5WNS - chains A and D of the 21 polymer chains in the assembly; structure by X-ray diffraction, 3.50 A resolution.

Chain A:
Molecule: 16S Ribosomal RNA rRNA
Organism: Thermus thermophilus HB8
Sequence (1522 nucleotides; numbered 0 to 1544 plus 19 insertion-coded residues; 42 numbers in that range are skipped by the numbering (no residue carries them; nothing is unmodelled there); the number before each row is that of its first residue; a row labelled like 190A-190L holds insertion residues (190A, then the next letters in order); numbering starts at 0):
     0 UUUGUUGGAGAGUUUGAUCCUGGCUCAGGGUGAACGCUGGCGGCGUGCCU
    50 AAGACAUGCAAGUCGUGCGGG
    73 CCGCGGGGUUUU
    88 ACUCCG
    95 UGGUC
   101 AGCGGCGGACGGGUGAGUAACGCGUGGGU
  129A G
   130 ACCUACCCGGAAGAGGGGGACAACCCGGGGAAACUCGGGCUAAUCCCCCA
   180 UGUGGACCCGC
190A-190L CCCUUGGGGUGU
   191 GUCCAAAGGGCUUU
   216 GCCCGCUUCCGGAUGGGCCCGCGUCCCAUCAGCUAGUUGGUGGGGUAAUG
   266 GCCCACCAAGGCGACGACGGGUAGCCGGUCUGAGAGGAUGGCCGGCCACA
   316 GGGGCACUGAGACACGGGCCCCACUCCUACGGGAGGCAGCAGUUAGGAAU
   366 CUUCCGCAAUGGGCGCAAGCCUGACGGAGCGACGCCGCUUGGAGGAAGAA
   416 GCCCUUCGGGGUGUAAACUCCUGAA
   442 CCCGGGACGAAACCCCCGACGA
   474 GGGGACUGACGGUACCGGG
   494 GUAAUAGCGCCGGCCAACUCCGUGCCAGCAGCCGCGGUAAUACGGAGGGC
   544 GCGAGCGUUACCCGGAUUCACUGGGCGUAAAGGGCGUGUAGGCGGCCUGG
   594 GGCGUCCCAUGUGAAAGACCACGGCUCAACCGUGGGGGAGCGUGGGAUAC
   644 GCUCAGGCUAGACGGUGGGAGAGGGUGGUGGAAUUCCCGGAGUAGCGGUG
   694 AAAUGCGCAGAUACCGGGAGGAACGCCGAUGGCGAAGGCAGCCACCUGGU
   744 CCACCCGUGACGCUGAGGCGCGAAAGCGUGGGGAGCAAACCGGAUUAGAU
   794 ACCCGGGUAGUCCACGCCCUAAACGAUGCGCGCUAGGUCUCUGGGUCU
   848 CCUGGGGGCCGAAGCUAACGCGUUAAGCGCGCCGCCUGGGGAGUACGGCC
   898 GCAAGGCUGAAACUCAAAGGAAUUGACGGGGGCCCGCACAAGCGGUGGAG
   948 CAUGUGGUUUAAUUCGAAGXAACGCGAAGAACCUUACCAGGCCUUGACAU
   998 GCUAGG
 1003A G
  1004 AACCCGGGUGAAAGCCUGGGGUGCCCC
1030A-1030D GCGA
  1031 GGGGAGCCCUAGCACAGGUGCUGCAUGGCCGUCGUCAGCUCGUGCCGUGA
  1081 GGUGUUGGGUUAAGUCCCGCAACGAGCGCAACCCCCGCCGUUAGUUGCCA
  1131 GCGGUUCGGCCGGGCACUCUAACGGGACUGCCCGCGAAA
  1171 GCGGGAGGAAGGAGGGGACGACGUCUGGUCAGCAUGGCCCUUACGGCCUG
  1221 GGCGACACACGUGCUACAAUGCCCACUACAAAGCGAUGCCACCCGGCAAC
  1271 GGGGAGCUAAUCGCAAAAAGGUGGGCCCAGUUCGGAUUGGGGUCUGCAAC
  1321 CCGACCCCAUGAAGCCGGAAUCGCUAGUAAUCGCGGAUCAG
 1361A C
  1362 CAUGCCGCGGUGAAUACGUUCCCGGGCCUUGUACACACXGCCXGUXACGC
  1412 CAUGGGAGCGGGCUCUACCCGAAGUCGCCGGG
  1446 AGCCUACGGG
  1459 CAGGCGCCGAGGGUAGGGCCCGUGACUGGGGCGAAGUCGUAACAAGGUAG
  1509 CUGUACCGGAAGGUGCGGCUGGAUCCACUCCUUUCU
Unresolved in the structure: 0-4, 1534-1538
Sequence notes: conflict C1534 (A132811 in 55771382), A1535 (C132812 in 55771382)
Modified / non-standard residues: PSU (pseudouridine-5'-monophosphate) at position 516, 7MG (7N-methyl-8-hydroguanosine-5'-monophosphate) at position 527, M2G (N2-dimethylguanosine-5'-monophosphate) at position 966, 5MC (5-methylcytidine-5'-monophosphate) at position 967, 2MG (2N-methylguanosine-5'-monophosphate) at position 1207, 5MC (5-methylcytidine-5'-monophosphate) at position 1400, 4OC (4n,o2'-methylcytidine-5'-monophosphate) at position 1402, 5MC (5-methylcytidine-5'-monophosphate) at position 1404, 5MC (5-methylcytidine-5'-monophosphate) at position 1407, UR3 (3-methyluridine-5'-monophoshate) at position 1498, MA6 (6N-dimethyladenosine-5'-monophoshate) at position 1518, MA6 (6N-dimethyladenosine-5'-monophoshate) at position 1519, PSU (pseudouridine-5'-monophosphate) at position 1540, PSU (pseudouridine-5'-monophosphate) at position 1541
Glycans and other covalent adducts: covalent link U82-5MC_1400
Metal / ion sites: Mg2+ site 1 near U5 (its only coordinating residue here); Mg2+ site 2 near G21 (its only coordinating residue here); Mg2+ site 3 near C48 (its only coordinating residue here); Mg2+ site 4: A59, U387; Mg2+ site 5 near G61 (its only coordinating residue here); Mg2+ site 6 near G70 (its only coordinating residue here); Mg2+ site 7: A88, C89; Mg2+ site 8 near C89 (its only coordinating residue here); Mg2+ site 9: G107, G324; Mg2+ site 10 near G117 (its only coordinating residue here); Mg2+ site 11: C121, G124, U125; Mg2+ site 12 near C175 (its only coordinating residue here); 80 more Mg2+ sites not listed

Chain D:
Name: 30S ribosomal protein S4
Organism: Thermus thermophilus (strain HB8 / ATCC 27634 / DSM 579)
Reference sequence: P80373 (RS4_THET8); numbering as in UniProt (aligned over 2-209)
Sequence (208 residues; row label = number of the first residue in the row):
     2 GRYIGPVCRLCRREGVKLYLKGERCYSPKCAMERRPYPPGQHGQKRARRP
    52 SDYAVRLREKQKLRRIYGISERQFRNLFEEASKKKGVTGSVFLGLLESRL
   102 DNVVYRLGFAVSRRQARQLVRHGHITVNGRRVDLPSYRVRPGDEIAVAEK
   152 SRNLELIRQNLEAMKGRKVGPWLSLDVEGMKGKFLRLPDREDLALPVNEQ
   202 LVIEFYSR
Metal / ion sites: Zn2+: Cys9, Cys12, Cys26, Cys31; Mg2+ near Thr89 (its only coordinating residue here)

How chain A and chain D interact:
Pairs across the interface - 123 pairs, chain A then chain D:
  A8(A) with Glu205(D), hydrogen bond to the base; Ser208(D), base contact; Arg209(D), base contact
  A26(A) with Arg209(D), hydrogen bond to the sugar
  G28(A) with Arg76(D), salt bridge to the phosphate
  C400(A) with Arg73(D), salt bridge to the phosphate
  C401(A) with Arg73(D), salt bridge to the phosphate; Asn77(D), hydrogen bond to the phosphate
  G402(A) with Gln74(D), hydrogen bond to the phosphate; Leu135(D), sugar contact; Ser137(D), hydrogen bond to the phosphate
  C403(A) with Arg3(D), salt bridge to the phosphate; Gln74(D), hydrogen bond to the phosphate; Arg118(D), salt bridge to the phosphate; Arg122(D), hydrogen bond to the sugar; Pro136(D), phosphate contact; Ser137(D), hydrogen bond to the phosphate
  U404(A) with Gly2(D), hydrogen bond to the base; Arg118(D), salt bridge to the phosphate; Arg122(D), phosphate contact
  U405(A) with Gly2(D), base contact; Ile5(D), phosphate contact
  G406(A) with Ile5(D), phosphate contact; Gln119(D), hydrogen bond to the base
  G407(A) with Ser113(D), phosphate contact; Arg115(D), salt bridge to the phosphate; Gln116(D), hydrogen bond to the sugar; Gln119(D), sugar contact
  A408(A) with Leu21(D), phosphate contact; Lys22(D), phosphate contact; Ser113(D), hydrogen bond to the phosphate; Arg115(D), phosphate contact; Gln116(D), sugar contact
  G409(A) with Lys22(D), salt bridge to the phosphate; Glu24(D), phosphate contact; Arg25(D), hydrogen bond to the phosphate
  G410(A) with Lys22(D), hydrogen bond to the base; Arg25(D), salt bridge to the phosphate; Lys30(D), salt bridge to the phosphate
  A411(A) with Arg25(D), salt bridge to the phosphate; Lys30(D), phosphate contact
  A412(A) with Arg35(D), base contact
  G413(A) with Arg36(D), hydrogen bond to the base
  G425(A) with Tyr38(D), phosphate contact; Gln45(D), hydrogen bond to the phosphate
  G426(A) with Arg36(D), salt bridge to the phosphate; Tyr38(D), hydrogen bond to the phosphate; Gly41(D), hydrogen bond to the sugar; Gln42(D), hydrogen bond to the sugar; Gln45(D), hydrogen bond to the phosphate
  U427(A) with Arg13(D), salt bridge to the phosphate; Arg36(D), salt bridge to the phosphate; Pro40(D), phosphate contact; Gly41(D), hydrogen bond to the phosphate
  G428(A) with Pro7(D), phosphate contact; Arg10(D), salt bridge to the phosphate; Arg13(D), phosphate contact; Arg36(D), hydrogen bond to the sugar
  U429(A) with Lys22(D), sugar contact; Arg25(D), base contact; Ala32(D), phosphate contact; Arg36(D), salt bridge to the phosphate
  A430(A) with Pro7(D), phosphate contact; Val8(D), hydrogen bond to the phosphate; Cys9(D), hydrogen bond to the phosphate; Arg10(D), phosphate contact; Lys22(D), phosphate contact
  C436(A) with Leu155(D), sugar contact; Glu156(D), sugar contact; Leu157(D), sugar contact
  U437(A) with Gln119(D), base contact; His123(D), hydrogen bond to the sugar; His125(D), hydrogen bond to the sugar; Leu155(D), sugar contact
  G438(A) with His123(D), sugar contact; His125(D), phosphate contact
  A439(A) with His123(D), phosphate contact
  C489(A) with Arg132(D), salt bridge to the phosphate
  G490(A) with Arg132(D), salt bridge to the phosphate
  G491(A) with Lys151(D), phosphate contact
  A496(A) with Gln119(D), base contact
  C508(A) with Tyr54(D), sugar contact; Arg209(D), salt bridge to the phosphate
  A509(A) with Ser52(D), hydrogen bond to the phosphate; Tyr54(D), phosphate contact; Ala55(D), sugar contact
  C511(A) with His43(D), hydrogen bond to the base
  U512(A) with Gln42(D), hydrogen bond to the sugar; His43(D), sugar contact; Lys46(D), salt bridge to the phosphate
  G540(A) with Gln42(D), base contact; His43(D), base contact
  G541(A) with Gly41(D), sugar contact; Gln42(D), hydrogen bond to the sugar
  G542(A) with Arg10(D), salt bridge to the phosphate; Arg14(D), hydrogen bond to the phosphate; Pro40(D), sugar contact; Gly41(D), sugar contact
  C543(A) with Arg10(D), salt bridge to the phosphate; Arg14(D), salt bridge to the phosphate; Arg59(D), hydrogen bond to the phosphate
  G544(A) with Leu58(D), phosphate contact; Arg59(D), salt bridge to the phosphate; Gln62(D), hydrogen bond to the phosphate; Arg66(D), salt bridge to the phosphate
  C545(A) with Lys61(D), salt bridge to the phosphate; Gln62(D), hydrogen bond to the phosphate; Arg65(D), salt bridge to the phosphate; Glu72(D), phosphate contact
  G546(A) with Tyr4(D), base contact; Arg65(D), salt bridge to the phosphate; Glu72(D), hydrogen bond to the phosphate; Arg73(D), hydrogen bond to the phosphate
  A547(A) with Gly2(D), hydrogen bond to the phosphate
  C612(A) with Lys84(D), salt bridge to the phosphate
  G616(A) with Arg141(D), salt bridge to the phosphate
  U619(A) with Arg132(D), base contact; Val133(D), base contact; Asp134(D), hydrogen bond to the base; Leu135(D), base contact
  C620(A) with Leu135(D), base contact; Ser137(D), base contact; Tyr138(D), sugar contact
Other interface residues (no listed pair), chain A (53 interface residues in all): G27, C418, C419, C435, C613, A614
Other interface residues (no listed pair), chain D (69 interface residues in all): Gly6, Arg49, Ser71, Lys85, Arg100, Phe206

In short:
53 residues of chain A and 69 residues of chain D are in contact, with 38 hydrogen bonds and 30 salt bridges.
Polar contacts include A8(A)-Glu205(D), U404(A)-Gly2(D) and G406(A)-Gln119(D). A59(A) and U387(A) coordinate
Mg2+ site 4.
Here chain A is 16S Ribosomal RNA rRNA (Thermus thermophilus HB8) and chain D is 30S ribosomal protein S4
(Thermus thermophilus (strain HB8 / ATCC 27634 / DSM 579)). Entry 5WNS (Crystal Structure of 30S ribosomal
subunit from Thermus thermophilus) was determined by X-ray diffraction, deposited together with 5WNP, 5WNQ,
5WNR, 5WNT, 5WNU and 5WNV.
